5K9D - chain A; structure by X-ray diffraction, 1.70 A resolution.

Chain A:
Molecule: Dihydroorotate dehydrogenase (quinone), mitochondrial
From: Homo sapiens
Notes: EC 1.3.5.2
UniProt: Q02127 (PYRD_HUMAN); residues 30-396 here correspond to UniProt positions 29-395 (UniProt number = residue number - 1)
Chain sequence (368 residues; numbered 29 to 396; the number before each row is that of its first residue):
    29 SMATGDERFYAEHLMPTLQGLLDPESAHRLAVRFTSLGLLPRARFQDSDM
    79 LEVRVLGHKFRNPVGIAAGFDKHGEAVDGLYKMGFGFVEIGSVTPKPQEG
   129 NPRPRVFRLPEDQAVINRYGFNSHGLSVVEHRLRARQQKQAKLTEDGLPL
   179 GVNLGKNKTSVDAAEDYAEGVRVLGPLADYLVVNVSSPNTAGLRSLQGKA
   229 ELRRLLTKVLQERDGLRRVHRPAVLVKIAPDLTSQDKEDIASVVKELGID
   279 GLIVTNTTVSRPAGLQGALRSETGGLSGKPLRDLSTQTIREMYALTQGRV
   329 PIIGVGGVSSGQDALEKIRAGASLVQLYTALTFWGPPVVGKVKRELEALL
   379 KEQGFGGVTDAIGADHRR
Unresolved in the structure: 29-37
Sequence notes: expression tag (29)
Small-molecule neighbours:
  - dodecyl nona ethylene glycol ether (CE9): Met43, Leu46, Ala55, His56, Leu58, Ala59, Phe62, Thr63, Phe98, Tyr356, Leu359, Thr360, Pro364
  - FNR (1-deoxy-1-(7,8-dimethyl-2,4-dioxo-3,4-dihydro-2H-benzo[g]pteridin-1-id-10(5h)-yl)-5-O-phosphonato-D-ribitol): Ala95, Ala96, Gly97, Lys100, Gly119, Ser120, Val134, Val143, Asn145, Tyr147, Phe149, Asn181, Asn212, Lys255, Thr283, Asn284, Thr285, Ser305, Gly306, Leu309, Val333, Gly334, Gly335, Val336, Gln354, Leu355, Tyr356, Thr357
  - orotic acid (ORO): Lys100, Asn145, Arg146, Tyr147, Gly148, Phe149, Asn150, Asn212, Ser215, Pro216, Asn217, Asn284, Thr285
UniProt features mapped onto this chain:
  - active site: Ser215 (Nucleophile)
  - binding site (FMN): Ala96 to Lys100, Ser120, Asn181, Asn212, Lys255, Thr283, Gly306, Gly335, Tyr356, Thr357
  - binding site (substrate): Lys100, Asn145 to Phe149, Asn212 to Asn217, Asn284, Thr285

In short:
Bound to chain A: compound FNR, orotic acid and dodecyl nona ethylene glycol ether. Curated annotation
(UniProt) lists active-site residue Ser215, 14 FMN-binding residues and 14 substrate-binding residues.
Chain A is Dihydroorotate dehydrogenase (quinone), mitochondrial (Homo sapiens); the structure, Crystal
structure of human dihydroorotate dehydrogenase at 1.7 A resolution, was determined by X-ray diffraction,
deposited together with 5K9C.
